2HUI - chains A and B; structure by X-ray diffraction, 1.75 A resolution.

[Chain A (and B)]
Name: Alanine glyoxylate aminotransferase
From: Aedes aegypti
Notes: EC 2.6.1.44; chain B of this document is another copy of the same molecule, construct and numbering; everything in this record applies to it too
Reference sequence: Q3LSM4 (Q3LSM4_AEDAE); residues 1-393 here = UniProt positions 1-393
Amino-acid sequence (393 residues; row label = number of the first residue in the row):
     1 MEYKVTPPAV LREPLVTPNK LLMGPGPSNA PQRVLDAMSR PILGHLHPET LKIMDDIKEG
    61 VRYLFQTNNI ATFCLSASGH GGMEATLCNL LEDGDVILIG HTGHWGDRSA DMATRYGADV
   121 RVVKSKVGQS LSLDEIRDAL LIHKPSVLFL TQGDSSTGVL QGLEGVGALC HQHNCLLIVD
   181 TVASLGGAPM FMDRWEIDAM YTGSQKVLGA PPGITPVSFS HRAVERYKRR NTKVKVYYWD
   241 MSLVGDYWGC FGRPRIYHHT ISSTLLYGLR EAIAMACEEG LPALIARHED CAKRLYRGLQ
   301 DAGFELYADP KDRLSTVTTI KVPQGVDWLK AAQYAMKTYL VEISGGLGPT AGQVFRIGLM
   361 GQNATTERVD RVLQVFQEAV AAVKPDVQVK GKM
Unresolved in the structure: 386-393
Sequence notes: modified residue (206)
Modified / non-standard residues: Lys206 ((2S)-2-amino-6-[[3-hydroxy-2-methyl-5-(phosphonooxymethyl)pyridin-4-yl]methylideneamino]hexanoic acid; LLP)
Ligand contacts:
  - glyoxylic acid (GLV), molecule 1: Pro25, Trp105, Ser155, Lys206, Leu347, Arg356
  - glyoxylic acid (GLV), molecule 2: His45, Tyr257, Thr260
From the paper describing this entry:
  - binding site for glyoxylic acid: Pro25, His45, Ser155, Tyr257, Thr260, Arg356
  - contacts within the chain: Ser155-Arg356, Gly345-Arg356
  - specificity-determining residues: Gly44, His45, Leu46 (proposed by the authors, not directly observed)

[How chain A and chain B interact]
Pairs across the interface (192):
  Glu2(A) - Phe191(B)
  Glu2(A) - Arg194(B)  hydrogen bond (backbone-side chain)
  Tyr3(A) - Gln66(B)
  Tyr3(A) - Phe191(B)  hydrophobic
  Tyr3(A) - Leu281(B)  hydrophobic
  Tyr3(A) - Pro282(B)  hydrophobic
  Lys4(A) - Gln66(B)  hydrogen bond (backbone-side chain)
  Lys4(A) - Asn68(B)
  Lys4(A) - Asp193(B)  salt bridge
  Val5(A) - Arg62(B)
  Val5(A) - Tyr63(B)
  Val5(A) - Gln66(B)  hydrogen bond (backbone-side chain)
  Val5(A) - Thr67(B)
  Val5(A) - Asn68(B)
  Thr6(A) - Tyr63(B)
  Pro7(A) - Tyr63(B)
  Pro7(A) - Cys277(B)
  Pro8(A) - Glu59(B)
  Pro8(A) - Gly60(B)
  Pro8(A) - Cys277(B)
  Val10(A) - Lys52(B)
  Val10(A) - Asp56(B)
  Val10(A) - Glu59(B)
  Val10(A) - Arg270(B)
  Leu11(A) - Asp56(B)
  Leu11(A) - Gly60(B)
  Leu11(A) - Arg270(B)  hydrogen bond (backbone-side chain)
  Leu11(A) - Ile273(B)  hydrophobic
  Leu11(A) - Ala274(B)
  Glu13(A) - Arg270(B)  hydrogen bond (backbone-side chain)
  Pro14(A) - Arg270(B)
  Leu15(A) - Arg40(B)  hydrogen bond (backbone-side chain)
  Leu15(A) - Ile53(B)  hydrophobic
  Leu15(A) - Arg270(B)
  Leu15(A) - Glu271(B)
  Val16(A) - Arg40(B)
  Thr17(A) - Arg40(B)  hydrogen bond
  Thr17(A) - Pro41(B)
  Thr17(A) - Tyr267(B)
  Pro18(A) - Pro41(B)
  Pro18(A) - Leu43(B)
  Pro18(A) - Glu49(B)
  Asn19(A) - Pro41(B)
  Lys20(A) - Leu43(B)
  Lys20(A) - His47(B)  hydrogen bond
  Lys20(A) - Glu49(B)  salt bridge
  Leu22(A) - Ile42(B)
  Leu22(A) - His47(B)
  Gly26(A) - His45(B)
  Pro27(A) - Ile42(B)  hydrophobic
  Pro27(A) - Leu43(B)
  Pro27(A) - His45(B)
  Ala30(A) - Ile42(B)  hydrophobic
  Leu35(A) - Ser39(B)  hydrogen bond (backbone-side chain)
  Leu35(A) - Arg40(B)
  Met38(A) - Met38(B)
  Met38(A) - Thr264(B)
  Ser39(A) - Leu35(B)  hydrogen bond (side chain-backbone)
  Ser39(A) - Asp36(B)
  Ser39(A) - Ser39(B)  hydrogen bond
  Arg40(A) - Leu15(B)  hydrogen bond (side chain-backbone)
  Arg40(A) - Val16(B)
  Arg40(A) - Thr17(B)  hydrogen bond
  Arg40(A) - Leu35(B)
  Pro41(A) - Thr17(B)
  Pro41(A) - Asn19(B)
  Ile42(A) - Leu22(B)
  Ile42(A) - Pro27(B)  hydrophobic
  Ile42(A) - Ala30(B)  hydrophobic
  Leu43(A) - Pro18(B)
  Leu43(A) - Pro27(B)
  His45(A) - Gly26(B)
  His45(A) - Pro27(B)
  His47(A) - Lys20(B)  hydrogen bond
  His47(A) - Leu22(B)
  His47(A) - Glu342(B)  salt bridge
  Glu49(A) - Pro18(B)
  Glu49(A) - Lys20(B)  salt bridge
  Lys52(A) - Val10(B)
  Ile53(A) - Leu15(B)  hydrophobic
  Asp56(A) - Val10(B)
  Asp56(A) - Leu11(B)
  Glu59(A) - Pro8(B)
  Glu59(A) - Val10(B)
  Gly60(A) - Pro8(B)
  Gly60(A) - Leu11(B)
  Arg62(A) - Val5(B)
  Tyr63(A) - Val5(B)
  Tyr63(A) - Thr6(B)
  Tyr63(A) - Pro7(B)
  Tyr63(A) - Pro8(B)
  Gln66(A) - Tyr3(B)
  Gln66(A) - Lys4(B)  hydrogen bond (side chain-backbone)
  Gln66(A) - Val5(B)  hydrogen bond (side chain-backbone)
  Thr67(A) - Val5(B)
  Asn68(A) - Lys4(B)
  Asn68(A) - Val5(B)
  Ala77(A) - Tyr238(B)
  Ser78(A) - Tyr238(B)  hydrogen bond (backbone-side chain)
  Ser78(A) - His259(B)
  Ser78(A) - Thr260(B)
  His80(A) - Tyr237(B)
  His80(A) - Tyr238(B)
  His80(A) - Tyr257(B)
  His80(A) - His258(B)  hydrogen bond (side chain-backbone)
  His80(A) - His259(B)
  Glu84(A) - Val236(B)
  Glu84(A) - Tyr237(B)  hydrogen bond (side chain-backbone)
  Glu84(A) - Tyr238(B)  hydrogen bond (side chain-backbone)
  Trp105(A) - Tyr257(B)
  Arg108(A) - Tyr237(B)
  Asp111(A) - Lys233(B)  salt bridge
  Asp111(A) - Tyr237(B)
  Met112(A) - Tyr237(B)  hydrophobic
  Arg115(A) - Lys233(B)
  Arg115(A) - Val234(B)  hydrogen bond (side chain-backbone)
  Arg115(A) - Lys235(B)
  Arg115(A) - Tyr237(B)
  Arg115(A) - Asp240(B)  salt bridge
  Arg115(A) - Leu243(B)
  Tyr116(A) - Lys235(B)
  Tyr116(A) - Val236(B)
  Phe191(A) - Tyr3(B)  hydrophobic
  Asp193(A) - Lys4(B)  salt bridge
  Arg194(A) - Glu2(B)  hydrogen bond (side chain-backbone)
  Gln205(A) - Thr260(B)  hydrogen bond
  Lys206(A) - Tyr257(B)
  Lys206(A) - His259(B)
  Lys206(A) - Thr260(B)
  Pro211(A) - Thr264(B)
  Pro212(A) - Thr260(B)
  Pro212(A) - Ile261(B)
  Pro212(A) - Ser262(B)  hydrogen bond (backbone-side chain)
  Lys233(A) - Asp111(B)  salt bridge
  Lys233(A) - Arg115(B)
  Val234(A) - Arg115(B)  hydrogen bond (backbone-side chain)
  Lys235(A) - Arg115(B)
  Lys235(A) - Tyr116(B)
  Val236(A) - Glu84(B)
  Val236(A) - Tyr116(B)
  Val236(A) - Val236(B)  hydrophobic
  Tyr237(A) - His80(B)
  Tyr237(A) - Glu84(B)  hydrogen bond (backbone-side chain)
  Tyr237(A) - Arg108(B)
  Tyr237(A) - Asp111(B)
  Tyr237(A) - Met112(B)  hydrophobic
  Tyr237(A) - Arg115(B)
  Tyr238(A) - Ala77(B)
  Tyr238(A) - Ser78(B)  hydrogen bond (side chain-backbone)
  Tyr238(A) - His80(B)
  Tyr238(A) - Glu84(B)  hydrogen bond (backbone-side chain)
  Tyr238(A) - Trp239(B)  hydrophobic
  Trp239(A) - Tyr238(B)  hydrophobic
  Asp240(A) - Arg115(B)  salt bridge
  Leu243(A) - Arg115(B)
  Tyr257(A) - His80(B)
  Tyr257(A) - Trp105(B)
  Tyr257(A) - Lys206(B)
  Tyr257(A) - Leu347(B)  hydrophobic
  His258(A) - His80(B)  hydrogen bond (backbone-side chain)
  His259(A) - Ser78(B)
  His259(A) - His80(B)
  His259(A) - Lys206(B)
  Thr260(A) - Pro27(B)
  Thr260(A) - Ser78(B)
  Thr260(A) - Gln205(B)  hydrogen bond
  Thr260(A) - Lys206(B)
  Thr260(A) - Pro212(B)
  Ile261(A) - Pro212(B)
  Ser262(A) - Pro212(B)  hydrogen bond (side chain-backbone)
  Ser262(A) - Leu265(B)
  Thr264(A) - Met38(B)
  Thr264(A) - Pro211(B)
  Thr264(A) - Thr264(B)
  Leu265(A) - Ser262(B)
  Leu265(A) - Leu265(B)  hydrophobic
  Tyr267(A) - Leu15(B)  hydrophobic
  Tyr267(A) - Thr17(B)
  Arg270(A) - Val10(B)
  Arg270(A) - Leu11(B)
  Arg270(A) - Glu13(B)  hydrogen bond (side chain-backbone)
  Arg270(A) - Pro14(B)
  Arg270(A) - Leu15(B)
  Glu271(A) - Leu15(B)
  Ile273(A) - Leu11(B)  hydrophobic
  Ala274(A) - Leu11(B)
  Cys277(A) - Pro7(B)
  Cys277(A) - Pro8(B)
  Glu278(A) - Arg12(B)
  Leu281(A) - Tyr3(B)  hydrophobic
  Pro282(A) - Tyr3(B)
  Glu342(A) - His47(B)  salt bridge
Interface residues without a listed pair, chain A (95 interface residues in all): Met1, Arg12, Asp36, Ala37, Gly44, Ser76, Gly81, Gly213, Met336, Leu347
Interface residues without a listed pair, chain B (95 interface residues in all): Ala37, Gly44, Ser76, Gly81, Gly213, Ser263, Glu278, Met336

[Overview]
The chain A/chain B interface involves 95 residues from each chain; the contacts include 32 hydrogen bonds and
10 salt bridges. Polar pairs include Lys4(A)-Asp193(B), Lys20(A)-Glu49(B) and His47(A)-Glu342(B). Bound to
chain A: glyoxylic acid. The paper reports a binding site for glyoxylic acid at Pro25(A), His45(A) and
Ser155(A) among others; specificity determinants Gly44(A), His45(A) and Leu46(A).
Both chains are Alanine glyoxylate aminotransferase (Aedes aegypti). Entry 2HUI (Crystal structure of Aedes
aegypti alanine glyoxylate aminotransferase in complex with glyoxylic acid) was determined by X-ray
diffraction (same publication as 2HUF and 2HUU).
